PDB entry 6DCA | X-ray diffraction, 2.60 A resolution | chains L and H of the 3 polymer chains in the assembly

== Chain L ==
Protein: Fab light chain
Source organism: Mus musculus
Notes: antibody fragment or engineered binder
Sequence (218 residues; numbered 1 to 213 plus 5 insertion-coded residues; the number before each row is that of its first residue; a row labelled like 27A-27E holds insertion residues (27A, then the next letters in order)):
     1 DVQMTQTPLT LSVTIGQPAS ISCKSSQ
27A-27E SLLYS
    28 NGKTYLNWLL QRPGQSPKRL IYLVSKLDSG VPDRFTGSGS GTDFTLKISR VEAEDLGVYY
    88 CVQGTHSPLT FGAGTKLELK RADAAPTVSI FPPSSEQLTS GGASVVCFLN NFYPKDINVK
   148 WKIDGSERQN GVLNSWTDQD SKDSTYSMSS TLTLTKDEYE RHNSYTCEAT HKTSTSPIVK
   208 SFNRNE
Unresolved in the structure: 199-201
Disulfides: Cys-23/Cys-88, Cys-134/Cys-194

== Chain H ==
Protein: Fab heavy chain
Source organism: Mus musculus
Notes: antibody fragment or engineered binder
Sequence (221 residues; each row starts with the number of its first residue; a row labelled like 82A-82C holds insertion residues (82A, then the next letters in order)):
     2 VQLQQSGPEL VKPGASVKIS CKTSEYTFTE YTKHWVKQSH GKSLEWIGSI N
   52A P
    53 NNGDTYYNQK FTDKATLTVD KSSTTASMEL
82A-82C RSL
    83 TFEDSAVYYC AMGDSAWFAY WGQGTLVTVS SAKTTPPSVY PLAPGSAAQT NSMVTLGCLV
   143 KGYFPEPVTV TWNSGSLSSG VHTFPAVLQS DLYTLSSSVT VPSSTWPSET VTCNVAHPAS
   203 STKVDKKIVP RDCGCK
Unresolved in the structure: 129-132, 215-218
Disulfides: Cys-22/Cys-92, Cys-140/Cys-195

== How chain L and chain H interact ==
Residue-residue contacts (71):
  Asp-1(L) with Lys-62(H), salt bridge
  Tyr-32(L) with Trp-99(H)
  Leu-33(L) with Trp-99(H)
  Asn-34(L) with Trp-99(H), hydrogen bond (side chain-backbone); Phe-100(H)
  Leu-36(L) with Trp-103(H), hydrophobic
  Gln-38(L) with Gln-39(H), hydrogen bond; Tyr-91(H), hydrogen bond
  Gln-42(L) with Tyr-91(H), hydrogen bond (backbone-side chain)
  Ser-43(L) with Tyr-91(H); Gly-104(H)
  Pro-44(L) with Tyr-91(H); Trp-103(H)
  Arg-46(L) with Trp-99(H), hydrogen bond (side chain-backbone); Phe-100(H); Ala-101(H)
  Tyr-87(L) with Gln-39(H), hydrogen bond; Lys-43(H); Ser-44(H); Leu-45(H), hydrophobic
  Val-89(L) with Trp-99(H); Phe-100(H), hydrophobic
  Gln-90(L) with Trp-99(H)
  Gly-91(L) with Trp-99(H)
  Ser-94(L) with Trp-47(H)
  Pro-95(L) with Trp-47(H), hydrophobic; Asn-60(H)
  Leu-96(L) with Trp-47(H); Trp-99(H); Phe-100(H), hydrophobic
  Phe-98(L) with Val-37(H), hydrophobic; Leu-45(H); Phe-100(H), hydrophobic
  Gly-99(L) with Ser-44(H), hydrogen bond (backbone-side chain)
  Ala-100(L) with Ser-44(H), hydrogen bond (backbone-side chain)
  Ser-116(L) with Thr-137(H)
  Phe-118(L) with Leu-124(H); Ala-125(H); Pro-126(H); Thr-137(H)
  Pro-119(L) with Pro-126(H); Arg-213(H), hydrogen bond (backbone-side chain)
  Pro-120(L) with Arg-213(H), hydrogen bond (backbone-side chain)
  Ser-121(L) with Tyr-122(H); Pro-123(H); Arg-213(H)
  Glu-123(L) with Pro-123(H)
  Gln-124(L) with Tyr-122(H)
  Ser-131(L) with Leu-141(H)
  Val-133(L) with Leu-124(H), hydrophobic; Leu-141(H), hydrophobic
  Phe-135(L) with Phe-166(H), hydrophobic; Ser-178(H); Ser-179(H); Ser-180(H)
  Asn-137(L) with His-164(H); Phe-166(H); Ser-180(H), hydrogen bond
  Asn-138(L) with His-164(H), hydrogen bond
  Leu-160(L) with Val-169(H), hydrophobic; Gln-171(H)
  Asn-161(L) with Val-169(H)
  Ser-162(L) with Phe-166(H); Pro-167(H), hydrogen bond (side chain-backbone)
  Trp-163(L) with Pro-167(H)
  Thr-164(L) with Phe-166(H)
  Ser-174(L) with His-164(H), hydrogen bond; Phe-166(H)
  Met-175(L) with Phe-166(H)
  Ser-176(L) with Phe-166(H); Ser-178(H), hydrogen bond
Also at the interface, not in a pair above, chain L (44 interface residues in all): Gly-41, Asp-55, Ser-122, Asp-167
Also at the interface, not in a pair above, chain H (37 interface residues in all): His-35, Glu-46, Ser-97, Ala-98, Gly-127, Leu-138, Gly-139

== Overview ==
44 residues of chain L and 37 residues of chain H are in contact; the contacts include 15 hydrogen bonds and 1
salt bridge. Among the polar pairs are Asp-1(L)/Lys-62(H), Asn-34(L)/Trp-99(H) and Gln-38(L)/Gln-39(H).
Chain L is Fab light chain and chain H is Fab heavy chain, both from Mus musculus; the structure, Fab/epitope
complex of mouse monoclonal antibody 6B2 targeting a non-phosphorylated tau epitope, was determined by X-ray
diffraction (same publication as 6DC7, 6DC8 and 6DC9).
